Entry 2C49 (X-ray diffraction, 1.92 A resolution); this record covers chains A and B.

# Chain A (and B)
Name: Sugar kinase MJ0406
Source organism: Methanococcus jannaschii
Notes: chain B of this document is another copy of the same molecule, construct and numbering; everything in this record applies to it too
UniProt: Q57849 (Y406_METJA); numbering as in UniProt (aligned over 1-302)
Chain sequence (302 residues; row label = number of the first residue in the row):
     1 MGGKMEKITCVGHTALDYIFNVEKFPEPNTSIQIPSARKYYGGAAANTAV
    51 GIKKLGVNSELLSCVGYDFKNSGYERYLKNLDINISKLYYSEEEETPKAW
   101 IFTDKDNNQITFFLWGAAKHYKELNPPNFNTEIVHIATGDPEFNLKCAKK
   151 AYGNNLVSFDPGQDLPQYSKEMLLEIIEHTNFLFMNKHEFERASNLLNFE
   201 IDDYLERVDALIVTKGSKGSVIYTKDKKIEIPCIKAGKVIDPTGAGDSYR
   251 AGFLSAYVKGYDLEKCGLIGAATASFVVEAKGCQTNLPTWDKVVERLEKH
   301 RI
Disordered / not traced: 1-2, 302 (chain B: 1-2, 301-302)
Residues lining bound ligands:
  - adenosine (ADN): His13, Ala15, Asp17, Gly42, Gly43, Ala44, Asn47, Ala99, Ile101, Thr111, Phe113, Thr138, Gln163, Asp164, Thr243, Asp247, Cys283
  - AMP-PNP (ANP; phosphoaminophosphonic acid-adenylate ester): Gln109, Gln163, Asn186, Thr214, Lys215, Gly216, Ser217, Gly219, Ser220, Cys233, Ile234, Ala236, Val239, Pro242, Thr243, Ala245, Gly246, Tyr249, Arg250, Ala271, Ala274, Ser275, Val278
UniProt features mapped onto this chain:
  - active site: Asp247 (Proton acceptor)
  - binding site (substrate): Asp17, Gln33, Gly43, Asn47, Thr111 to Phe113, Gln163, Asp247
  - binding site (ATP): Gln109, Asn186, Thr214 to Gly219
  - site: Arg250 (Transition state stabilizer)

# How chain A and chain B interact
Contacting residue pairs - 63 pairs, chain A then chain B:
  Tyr18(A) with Glu95(B), hydrogen bond; Trp100(B)
  Phe20(A) with Trp100(B), hydrophobic
  Pro26(A) with Ile110(B); Phe112(B), hydrophobic
  Glu27(A) with Ile110(B)
  Pro28(A) with Gln109(B); Ile110(B)
  Asn29(A) with Asn108(B), hydrogen bond; Gln109(B), hydrogen bond (backbone-backbone); Ile110(B)
  Thr30(A) with Gln109(B), hydrogen bond (backbone-backbone); Ile110(B); Thr111(B), hydrogen bond (backbone-backbone)
  Ser31(A) with Thr111(B)
  Ile32(A) with Thr111(B), hydrogen bond (backbone-backbone); Phe112(B); Phe113(B), hydrogen bond (backbone-backbone)
  Gln33(A) with Phe113(B); Trp115(B)
  Ile34(A) with Phe113(B), hydrogen bond (backbone-backbone); Leu114(B); Trp115(B), hydrogen bond (backbone-backbone)
  Pro35(A) with Leu114(B); Trp115(B); Gly116(B), hydrogen bond (backbone-backbone)
  Ser36(A) with Glu94(B), hydrogen bond; Leu114(B)
  Ala37(A) with Glu95(B); Leu114(B)
  Lys39(A) with Glu95(B), salt bridge
  Trp100(A) with Phe20(B), hydrophobic; Trp100(B)
  Phe102(A) with Phe112(B), hydrophobic
  Asn108(A) with Asn29(B), hydrogen bond
  Gln109(A) with Asn29(B), hydrogen bond (backbone-backbone); Thr30(B)
  Ile110(A) with Glu27(B); Pro28(B), hydrophobic; Thr30(B)
  Thr111(A) with Thr30(B), hydrogen bond (backbone-backbone); Ser31(B), hydrogen bond; Ile32(B), hydrogen bond (backbone-backbone)
  Phe112(A) with Pro26(B); Ile32(B), hydrophobic; Phe102(B), hydrophobic
  Phe113(A) with Ile32(B), hydrogen bond (backbone-backbone); Gln33(B); Ile34(B), hydrogen bond (backbone-backbone)
  Leu114(A) with Phe20(B), hydrophobic; Ile34(B); Ser36(B); Ala37(B)
  Trp115(A) with Ile34(B), hydrogen bond (backbone-backbone); Pro35(B)
  Gly116(A) with Pro35(B), hydrogen bond (backbone-backbone)
  Gln163(A) with Ser31(B); Gln33(B), hydrogen bond (backbone-side chain)
  Asp164(A) with Gln33(B), hydrogen bond
  Gln167(A) with Gln33(B), hydrogen bond
  His188(A) with Asn29(B), hydrogen bond
  Arg192(A) with Asn29(B), hydrogen bond (side chain-backbone); Thr30(B)
Other interface residues (no listed pair), chain A (34 interface residues in all): Phe25, Arg38, Pro166
Other interface residues (no listed pair), chain B (29 interface residues in all): Phe25, Tyr67, Lys98

# In short
Chain A and chain B form an interface of 34 and 29 residues respectively, with 25 hydrogen bonds and 1 salt
bridge. Polar contacts include Lys39(A)-Glu95(B), Tyr18(A)-Glu95(B) and Asn29(A)-Asn108(B). Ligands of chain
A: adenosine and AMP-PNP.
Chain A and chain B are both Sugar kinase MJ0406 (Methanococcus jannaschii); the structure, Crystal Structure
of Methanocaldococcus jannaschii Nucleoside Kinase - An Archaeal Member of the Ribokinase Family, was
determined by X-ray diffraction, deposited together with 2C4E.
